Entry 7N8N (electron microscopy, 3.89 A resolution); this record covers chains C and I of the 6 polymer chains in the assembly.

[Chain C]
Protein: Histone H4-H3 doublet
UniProt: A0A097I2D0 (A0A097I2D0_9VIRU); residues 8-222 here correspond to UniProt positions 2-216 (UniProt number = residue number - 6)
Amino-acid sequence (244 residues; each row starts with the number of its first residue; numbers below 1 keep their minus sign (Met-21 is residue -21)):
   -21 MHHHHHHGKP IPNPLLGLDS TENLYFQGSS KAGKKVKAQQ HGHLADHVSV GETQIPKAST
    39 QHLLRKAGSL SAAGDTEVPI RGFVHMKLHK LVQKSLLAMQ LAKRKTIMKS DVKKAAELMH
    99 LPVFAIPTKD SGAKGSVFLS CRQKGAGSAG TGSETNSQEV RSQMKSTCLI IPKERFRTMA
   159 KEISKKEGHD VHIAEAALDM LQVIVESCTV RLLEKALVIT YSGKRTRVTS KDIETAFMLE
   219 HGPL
Disordered / not traced: -21 to 23, 221-222
Sequence notes: expression tag (-21 to 7)

[Chain I]
Molecule: 147-nt DNA strand
From: Escherichia coli
Sequence (147 nucleotides; each row starts with the number of its first residue; numbers below 1 keep their minus sign (DA-73 is residue -73)):
   -73 ATCTGAGAAT CCGGTGCCGA GGCCGCTCAA TTGGTCGTAG ACAGCTCTAG CACCGCTTAA
   -13 ACGCACGTAC GCGCTGTCCC CCGCGTTTTA ACCGCCAAGG GGATTACTCC CTAGTCTCCA
    47 GGCACGTGTC AGATATATAC ATCCGAT
Disordered / not traced: -73 to -65, 61-73

[Interface between chain C and chain I]
Contacting residue pairs (35):
  Arg43(C) - DC8(I)  sugar contact
  Arg43(C) - DG9(I)  salt bridge to the phosphate
  Ser49(C) - DC8(I)  phosphate contact
  Ala50(C) - DC7(I)  phosphate contact
  Ala50(C) - DC8(I)  hydrogen bond to the phosphate
  Ala51(C) - DC7(I)  phosphate contact
  Gly52(C) - DC7(I)  hydrogen bond to the phosphate
  Arg82(C) - DG27(I)  hydrogen bond to the phosphate
  Arg82(C) - DG28(I)  salt bridge to the phosphate
  Arg82(C) - DA29(I)  salt bridge to the phosphate
  Lys83(C) - DG27(I)  salt bridge to the phosphate
  Lys83(C) - DG28(I)  phosphate contact
  Thr84(C) - DG28(I)  hydrogen bond to the phosphate
  Met86(C) - DA29(I)  phosphate contact
  Ala111(C) - DC18(I)  phosphate contact
  Lys112(C) - DC18(I)  phosphate contact
  Lys112(C) - DC19(I)  phosphate contact
  Arg120(C) - DG9(I)  salt bridge to the phosphate
  Arg120(C) - DC10(I)  salt bridge to the phosphate
  Gln121(C) - DC10(I)  hydrogen bond to the phosphate
  Asn134(C) - DG9(I)  hydrogen bond to the phosphate
  Pro150(C) - DA17(I)  phosphate contact
  Pro150(C) - DC18(I)  phosphate contact
  Lys151(C) - DC18(I)  salt bridge to the phosphate
  Lys151(C) - DC19(I)  salt bridge to the phosphate
  Glu152(C) - DA17(I)  phosphate contact
  Glu152(C) - DC18(I)  hydrogen bond to the phosphate
  Arg153(C) - DA17(I)  salt bridge to the phosphate
  His170(C) - DG26(I)  hydrogen bond to the phosphate
  His170(C) - DG27(I)  salt bridge to the phosphate
  Lys202(C) - DC-2(I)  salt bridge to the phosphate
  Lys202(C) - DG-1(I)  salt bridge to the phosphate
  Arg205(C) - DC6(I)  phosphate contact
  Arg205(C) - DC7(I)  hydrogen bond to the phosphate
  Arg205(C) - DC8(I)  sugar contact
Also at the interface, not in a pair above, chain C (22 interface residues in all): Glu137
Also at the interface, not in a pair above, chain I (16 interface residues in all): DG11, DA16

[Overview]
Chain C and chain I form an interface of 22 and 16 residues respectively; the contacts include 9 hydrogen
bonds and 12 salt bridges. Polar pairs include Ala50(C)-DC8(I), Gly52(C)-DC7(I) and Arg82(C)-DG27(I).
Here chain C is Histone H4-H3 doublet and chain I is a 147-nt DNA strand (Escherichia coli). Entry 7N8N
(Melbournevirus nucleosome like particle) was determined by electron microscopy.
